8JIQ - chains A and B of the 6 polymer chains in the assembly; structure by electron microscopy, 3.40 A resolution.

Chain A:
Protein: Guanine nucleotide-binding protein G(s) subunit alpha isoforms short
Organism: Homo sapiens
Chain sequence (394 residues; row label = number of the first residue in the row):
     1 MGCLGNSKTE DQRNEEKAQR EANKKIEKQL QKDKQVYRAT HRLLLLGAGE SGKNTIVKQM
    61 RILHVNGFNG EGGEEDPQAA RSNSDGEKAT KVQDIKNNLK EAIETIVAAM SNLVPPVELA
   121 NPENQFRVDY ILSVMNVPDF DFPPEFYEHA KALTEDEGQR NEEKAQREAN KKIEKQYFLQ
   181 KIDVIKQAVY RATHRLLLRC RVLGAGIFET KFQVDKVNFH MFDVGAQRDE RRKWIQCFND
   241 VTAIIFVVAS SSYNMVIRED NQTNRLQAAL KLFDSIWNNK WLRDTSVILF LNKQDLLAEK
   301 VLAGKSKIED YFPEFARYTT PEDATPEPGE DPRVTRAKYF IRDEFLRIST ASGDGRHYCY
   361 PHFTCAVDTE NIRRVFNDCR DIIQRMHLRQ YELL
Not modelled in the structure: 1-8, 50-206, 253-262

Chain B:
Protein: Guanine nucleotide-binding protein G(I)/G(S)/G(T) subunit beta-1
Organism: Rattus norvegicus
Reference sequence: P54311 (GBB1_RAT); residues 2-340 here = UniProt positions 2-340
Chain sequence (345 residues; each row starts with the number of its first residue; numbers below 1 keep their minus sign (Met-4 is residue -4)):
    -4 MGSLLQSELD QLRQEAEQLK NQIRDARKAC ADATLSQITN NIDPVGRIQM RTRRTLRGHL
    56 AKIYAMHWGT DSRLLVSASQ DGKLIIWDSY TTNKVHAIPL RSSWVMTCAY APSGNYVACG
   116 GLDNICSIYN LKTREGNVRV SRELAGHTGY LSCCRFLDDN QIVTSSGDTT CALWDIETGQ
   176 QTTTFTGHTG DVMSLSLAPD TRLFVSGACD ASAKLWDVRE GMCRQTFTGH ESDINAICFF
   236 PNGNAFATGS DDATCRLFDL RADQELMTYS HDNIICGITS VSFSKSGRLL LAGYDDFNCN
   296 VWDALKADRA GVLAGHDNRV SCLGVTDDGM AVATGSWDSF LKIWN
Not modelled in the structure: -4 to 8
Sequence notes: initiating methionine (-4); expression tag (-3 to 1)
UniProt features mapped onto this chain:
  - modified residue: Ser2 (N-acetylserine), His266 (Phosphohistidine)

Chain A / chain B interface:
Contacting residue pairs (57):
  Gln19(A) with Asp83(B); Thr86(B), hydrogen bond; Asn88(B), hydrogen bond
  Asn23(A) with Thr87(B); Asn88(B), hydrogen bond; Lys89(B)
  Ile26(A) with Lys89(B); Val90(B); His91(B); Ala92(B), hydrophobic
  Glu27(A) with Lys89(B)
  Leu30(A) with Gly53(B); Ala92(B), hydrophobic
  Asp33(A) with Lys78(B), salt bridge
  Lys34(A) with Leu55(B)
  Tyr37(A) with Leu55(B), hydrophobic; Ala56(B)
  Phe208(A) with Leu117(B)
  Phe222(A) with Trp99(B)
  Ala226(A) with Asn119(B); Thr143(B)
  Gln227(A) with Leu117(B), hydrogen bond (side chain-backbone); Asn119(B), hydrogen bond; Gly144(B); Tyr145(B), hydrogen bond (side chain-backbone)
  Arg228(A) with Gly162(B), hydrogen bond (side chain-backbone); Asp163(B); Thr164(B); Gly185(B); Asp186(B), salt bridge
  Glu230(A) with Gly185(B); Asp186(B)
  Arg232(A) with Cys204(B), hydrogen bond (side chain-backbone); Asp228(B), salt bridge
  Lys233(A) with Tyr145(B); Asp186(B); Met188(B); Cys204(B); Asp228(B); Asn230(B), hydrogen bond
  Trp234(A) with Leu117(B), hydrophobic; Tyr145(B)
  Gln236(A) with Arg314(B); Trp332(B)
  Cys237(A) with Lys57(B), hydrogen bond (backbone-side chain); Tyr59(B), hydrogen bond; Gln75(B); Trp99(B); Met101(B), hydrogen bond
  Phe238(A) with Trp99(B), hydrophobic; Leu117(B), hydrophobic
  Asn239(A) with Lys57(B), hydrogen bond; Trp332(B)
  Asp240(A) with Lys57(B), salt bridge
  Val241(A) with Trp99(B), hydrophobic
  Trp281(A) with Asp290(B); Arg314(B)
Other interface residues (no listed pair), chain A (27 interface residues in all): Ala22, Val224, Lys280
Other interface residues (no listed pair), chain B (39 interface residues in all): Asp76, Ser98, Asp118, Asp246, Ile270

Summary:
The interface between chain A and chain B involves 27 residues on one side and 39 on the other; the contacts
include 13 hydrogen bonds and 4 salt bridges. Among the polar pairs are Asp33(A)-Lys78(B), Arg228(A)-Asp186(B)
and Arg232(A)-Asp228(B).
Chain A is Guanine nucleotide-binding protein G(s) subunit alpha isoforms short (Homo sapiens) and chain B is
Guanine nucleotide-binding protein G(I)/G(S)/G(T) subunit beta-1 (Rattus norvegicus); the structure, Cryo-EM
structure of the GLP-1R/GCGR dual agonist Peptide 15-bound human GCGR-Gs complex, was determined by electron
microscopy, deposited together with 8JIS, 8JIU, 8JIP, 8JIR and 8JIT.
